Entry 7XRM (X-ray diffraction, 2.13 A resolution); this record covers chains A and D of the 4 polymer chains in the assembly.

[Chain A]
Molecule: Ethanolamine ammonia-lyase large subunit
Organism: Escherichia coli
Notes: EC 4.3.1.7
Reference sequence: P0AEJ6 (EUTB_ECOLI); residue numbers follow UniProt; this construct covers 1-453
Sequence (453 residues; each row starts with the number of its first residue):
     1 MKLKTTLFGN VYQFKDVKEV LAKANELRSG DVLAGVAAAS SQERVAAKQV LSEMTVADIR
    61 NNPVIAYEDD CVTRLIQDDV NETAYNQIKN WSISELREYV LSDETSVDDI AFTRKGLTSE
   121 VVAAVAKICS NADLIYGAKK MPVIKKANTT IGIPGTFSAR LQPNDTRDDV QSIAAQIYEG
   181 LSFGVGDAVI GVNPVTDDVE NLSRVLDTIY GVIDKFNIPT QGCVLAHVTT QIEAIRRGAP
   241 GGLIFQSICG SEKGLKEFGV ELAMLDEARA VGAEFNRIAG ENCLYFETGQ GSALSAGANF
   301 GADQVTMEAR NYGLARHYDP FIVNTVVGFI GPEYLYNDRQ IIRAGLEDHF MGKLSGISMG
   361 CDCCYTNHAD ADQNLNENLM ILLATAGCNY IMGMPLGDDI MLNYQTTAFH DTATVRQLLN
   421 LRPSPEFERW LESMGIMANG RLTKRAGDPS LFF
Residues lining bound ligands:
  - cobalamin (B12): Asn193, Pro194, Val195, Thr196, Asp197, Leu225, Ala226, His227, Phe245, Gln246, Ser247, Glu257, Phe258, Ser295, Phe329, Ile330, Met401, Leu402, Asn403
  - FWK ((2R,3R,4S,5R)-2-(6-aminopurin-9-yl)-5-ethyl-oxolane-3,4-diol): Asn193, Leu225, Phe245, Ser247, Ile248, Glu287, Thr288, Gly289, Gln290, Ser292, Val326, Phe329, Ile330, Leu402
UniProt features mapped onto this chain:
  - binding site (substrate): Arg160 to Gln162, Asn193, Glu287, Asp362
  - binding site (adenosylcob(III)alamin): Pro194, Gln246, Ser295, Met401

[Chain D]
Molecule: Ethanolamine ammonia-lyase small subunit
Organism: Escherichia coli
Notes: EC 4.3.1.7
Reference sequence: P19636 (EUTC_ECOLI); numbering as in UniProt (aligned over 44-295)
Sequence (263 residues; numbered 33 to 295; the number before each row is that of its first residue):
    33 MDQSSHHHHH HALDLGSAEA KAWIGVENPH RADVLTELRR STVARVCTGR AGPRPRTQAL
    93 LRFLADHSRS KDTVLKEVPE EWVKAQGLLE VRSEISDKNL YLTRPDMGRR LCAEAVEALK
   153 AQCVANPDVQ VVISDGLSTD AITVNYEEIL PPLMAGLKQA GLKVGTPFFV RYGRVKIEDQ
   213 IGEILGAKVV ILLVGERPGL GQSESLSCYA VYSPRMATTV EADRTCISNI HQGGTPPVEA
   273 AAVIVDLAKR MLEQKASGIN MTR
Unresolved in the structure: 33-43
Sequence notes: initiating methionine (33); expression tag (34-43)
Residues lining bound ligands: cobalamin (B12): Tyr133, Arg141, Gly168, Leu169, Arg206, Val207, Lys208, Val226, Gly227, Glu228, Arg229, Ser239, Tyr241, Glu253, Ala254, Arg256, Cys258, Ser260, Asn261
UniProt features mapped onto this chain:
  - binding site (adenosylcob(III)alamin): Val207, Glu228, Cys258

[How chain A and chain D interact]
Contacting residue pairs - 46 pairs, chain A then chain D:
  Lys2(A) - Ala44(D)
  Thr5(A) - Leu45(D)
  Thr6(A) - Leu45(D)
  Thr6(A) - Asp46(D)
  Leu7(A) - Asp46(D)
  Leu7(A) - Leu47(D)  hydrophobic
  Leu7(A) - Ala97(D)  hydrophobic
  Phe8(A) - Asp46(D)  hydrogen bond (backbone-side chain)
  Phe8(A) - Gly48(D)
  Phe8(A) - Ala97(D)
  Phe8(A) - Asp98(D)
  Phe8(A) - Arg101(D)
  Gly9(A) - Asp46(D)  hydrogen bond (backbone-side chain)
  Ser41(A) - Ser100(D)
  Gln42(A) - Ser100(D)  hydrogen bond (side chain-backbone)
  Gln42(A) - Arg101(D)
  Gln42(A) - Asp104(D)  hydrogen bond
  Val45(A) - Leu93(D)
  Val45(A) - Leu96(D)
  Val45(A) - Ala97(D)  hydrophobic
  Lys48(A) - Leu93(D)
  Gln49(A) - Leu45(D)  hydrogen bond (side chain-backbone)
  Gln49(A) - Leu47(D)
  Gln49(A) - Leu93(D)
  Ser52(A) - Leu93(D)
  Ser94(A) - Thr89(D)  hydrogen bond
  Arg97(A) - Pro87(D)  hydrogen bond (side chain-backbone)
  Arg97(A) - Arg88(D)
  Arg97(A) - Thr89(D)  hydrogen bond
  Arg97(A) - Leu92(D)
  Glu98(A) - Ala83(D)
  Glu98(A) - Arg88(D)  salt bridge
  Glu98(A) - Thr89(D)  hydrogen bond (side chain-backbone)
  Leu101(A) - Ala83(D)
  Leu101(A) - Gly84(D)
  Leu101(A) - Pro85(D)
  Leu101(A) - Arg86(D)
  Ser102(A) - Gly84(D)
  Asp103(A) - Gly84(D)
  Asp103(A) - Pro85(D)
  Ile128(A) - Leu92(D)
  Ser130(A) - Arg86(D)  hydrogen bond
  Ala132(A) - Arg86(D)
  Asp133(A) - Arg86(D)  salt bridge
  Asp133(A) - Leu92(D)
  Tyr136(A) - Pro85(D)
Interface residues without a listed pair, chain D (21 interface residues in all): Arg82

[Overview]
The interface between chain A and chain D involves 23 residues on one side and 21 on the other, with 10
hydrogen bonds and 2 salt bridges. Among the polar pairs are Glu98(A)-Arg88(D), Asp133(A)-Arg86(D) and
Phe8(A)-Asp46(D). Chain A binds compound FWK and cobalamin.
Here chain A is Ethanolamine ammonia-lyase large subunit and chain D is Ethanolamine ammonia-lyase small
subunit, both from Escherichia coli. Entry 7XRM (Ethanolamine ammonia-lyase complexed with AdoMeCbl) was
determined by X-ray diffraction together with 7XRK, 7XRL and 7XRN from the same study.
